4IFD - chains E and H of the 12 polymer chains in the assembly; structure by X-ray diffraction, 2.81 A resolution.

== Chain E ==
Protein: Exosome complex component RRP42
Organism: Saccharomyces cerevisiae
UniProt: Q12277 (RRP42_YEAST); residue numbers follow UniProt; this construct covers 1-265
Chain sequence (267 residues; row label = number of the first residue in the row; numbers below 1 keep their minus sign (Gly-1 is residue -1)):
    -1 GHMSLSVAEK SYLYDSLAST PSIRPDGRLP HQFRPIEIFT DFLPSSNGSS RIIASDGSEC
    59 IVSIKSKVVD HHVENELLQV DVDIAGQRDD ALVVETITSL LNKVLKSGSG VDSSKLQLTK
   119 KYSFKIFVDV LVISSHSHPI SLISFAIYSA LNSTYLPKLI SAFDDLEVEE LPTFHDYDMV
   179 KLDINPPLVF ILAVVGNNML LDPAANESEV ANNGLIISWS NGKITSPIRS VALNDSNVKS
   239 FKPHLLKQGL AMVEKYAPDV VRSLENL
Sequence notes: expression tag (-1 to 0); engineered mutation Ile138 (Val in Q12277)

== Chain H ==
Protein: Exosome complex component RRP4
Organism: Saccharomyces cerevisiae
UniProt: P38792 (RRP4_YEAST); residues 1-359 here = UniProt positions 1-359
Chain sequence (361 residues; row label = number of the first residue in the row; numbers below 1 keep their minus sign (Arg-1 is residue -1)):
    -1 RSMSEVITIT KRNGAFQNSS NLSYNNTGIS DDENDEEDIY MHDVNSASKS ESDSQIVTPG
    59 ELVTDDPIWM RGHGTYFLDN MTYSSVAGTV SRVNRLLSVI PLKGRYAPET GDHVVGRIAE
   119 VGNKRWKVDI GGKQHAVLML GSVNLPGGIL RRKSESDELQ MRSFLKEGDL LNAEVQSLFQ
   179 DGSASLHTRS LKYGKLRNGM FCQVPSSLIV RAKNHTHNLP GNITVVLGVN GYIWLRKTSQ
   239 MDLARDTPSA NNSSSIKSTG PTGAVSLNPS ITRLEEESSW QIYSDENDPS ISNNIRQAIC
   299 RYANVIKALA FCEIGITQQR IVSAYEASMV YSNVGELIEK NVMESIGSDI LTAEKMRGNG
   359 N
Disordered / not traced: -1 to 1, 18-49, 246-274, 358-359
Sequence notes: expression tag (-1 to 0)
UniProt features mapped onto this chain:
  - modified residue: Ser2 (N-acetylserine), Ser28 (Phosphoserine), Ser268 (Phosphoserine)
  - mutagenesis: Leu136 (L136P: In RRP4-1; temperature-sensitive(ts) lethal mutation)

== How chain E and chain H interact ==
Residue-residue contacts (74):
  Ser2(E) - Arg115(H)  hydrogen bond (backbone-side chain)
  Leu3(E) - Arg115(H)
  Leu3(E) - Gly166(H)
  Ser4(E) - Arg115(H)
  Ser4(E) - Gly166(H)  hydrogen bond (backbone-backbone)
  Ser4(E) - Asp167(H)
  Val5(E) - Lys164(H)
  Val5(E) - Asp283(H)
  Ala6(E) - Asp283(H)
  Ala6(E) - Asn285(H)  hydrogen bond (backbone-side chain)
  Glu7(E) - Arg115(H)  salt bridge
  Glu7(E) - Leu168(H)
  Glu7(E) - Phe199(H)
  Glu7(E) - Trp232(H)
  Ser9(E) - Asn285(H)
  Tyr10(E) - Gly197(H)
  Tyr10(E) - Asn285(H)
  Tyr10(E) - Arg294(H)  hydrogen bond (backbone-side chain)
  Tyr10(E) - Ile297(H)
  Asp13(E) - Arg294(H)
  Ser14(E) - Arg294(H)
  Ser17(E) - Asn291(H)
  Ile21(E) - Asn291(H)
  Ile21(E) - Cys298(H)  hydrophobic
  Arg22(E) - Cys298(H)  hydrogen bond (backbone-side chain)
  Pro23(E) - Met198(H)  hydrophobic
  Pro23(E) - Cys298(H)
  Asp24(E) - Asn302(H)  hydrogen bond (backbone-side chain)
  Asp24(E) - Val332(H)
  Asp24(E) - Gly333(H)
  Asp24(E) - Ile336(H)
  Gly25(E) - Val332(H)
  Gly25(E) - Gly333(H)  hydrogen bond (backbone-backbone)
  Arg26(E) - Gly333(H)
  Arg26(E) - Ile336(H)
  His29(E) - Val4(H)
  Gln30(E) - Val4(H)
  Phe31(E) - Val4(H)  hydrogen bond (backbone-backbone)
  Phe31(E) - Ile5(H)  hydrophobic
  Pro33(E) - Thr6(H)
  Pro33(E) - Ile336(H)
  Pro33(E) - Glu337(H)
  Ile34(E) - Ile5(H)  hydrophobic
  Ile34(E) - Thr6(H)  hydrogen bond (backbone-backbone)
  Ile34(E) - Ile7(H)
  Ile34(E) - Thr8(H)  hydrogen bond (backbone-backbone)
  Glu35(E) - Thr8(H)
  Ile36(E) - Ile7(H)  hydrophobic
  Ile36(E) - Thr8(H)  hydrogen bond (backbone-backbone)
  Ile36(E) - Lys9(H)
  Ile36(E) - Arg10(H)  hydrogen bond (backbone-backbone)
  Phe37(E) - Arg10(H)
  Phe37(E) - Ala13(H)
  Phe37(E) - Phe14(H)
  Phe37(E) - Gln15(H)
  Phe37(E) - Asn16(H)
  Thr38(E) - Arg10(H)  hydrogen bond (backbone-backbone)
  Thr38(E) - Asn11(H)  hydrogen bond
  Thr38(E) - Gly12(H)  hydrogen bond (backbone-backbone)
  Asp39(E) - Gly12(H)
  Phe40(E) - Ala13(H)
  Phe40(E) - Phe14(H)
  Arg49(E) - Phe14(H)  hydrogen bond (side chain-backbone)
  Arg49(E) - Gln15(H)
  Ile59(E) - Phe14(H)  hydrophobic
  Tyr254(E) - Val4(H)  hydrophobic
  Asp257(E) - Val4(H)
  Val258(E) - Val4(H)  hydrophobic
  Val258(E) - Ile5(H)  hydrophobic
  Ser261(E) - Ile5(H)  hydrogen bond (side chain-backbone)
  Ser261(E) - Ile7(H)
  Ser261(E) - Lys9(H)  hydrogen bond (backbone-side chain)
  Leu262(E) - Ile7(H)  hydrophobic
  Asn264(E) - Lys9(H)
Interface residues without a listed pair, chain E (41 interface residues in all): Leu11, Pro19, Arg32, Glu57, Phe143
Interface residues without a listed pair, chain H (40 interface residues in all): Ser2, Glu3, Leu194, Arg195, Asn196, Ile289, Gln295

== In short ==
41 residues of chain E and 40 residues of chain H are in contact; the contacts include 18 hydrogen bonds and 1
salt bridge. Polar pairs include Glu7(E)-Arg115(H), Ser2(E)-Arg115(H) and Ala6(E)-Asn285(H). Curated
annotation (UniProt) lists one mutagenesis site on chain H.
Here chain E is Exosome complex component RRP42 and chain H is Exosome complex component RRP4, both from
Saccharomyces cerevisiae. Entry 4IFD (Crystal structure of an 11-subunit eukaryotic exosome complex bound to
RNA) was determined by X-ray diffraction.
